Entry 3T1Q (X-ray diffraction, 2.70 A resolution); this record covers chains A and C of the 3 polymer chains in the assembly.

Chain A:
Molecule: Gliding protein mglA
Source organism: Thermus thermophilus
Notes: EC 3.6.5.2
Reference sequence: Q5SJ82 (Q5SJ82_THET8); residues 1-196 here = UniProt positions 1-196
Chain sequence (198 residues; numbered -1 to 196; the number before each row is that of its first residue; numbers below 1 keep their minus sign (Gly-1 is residue -1)):
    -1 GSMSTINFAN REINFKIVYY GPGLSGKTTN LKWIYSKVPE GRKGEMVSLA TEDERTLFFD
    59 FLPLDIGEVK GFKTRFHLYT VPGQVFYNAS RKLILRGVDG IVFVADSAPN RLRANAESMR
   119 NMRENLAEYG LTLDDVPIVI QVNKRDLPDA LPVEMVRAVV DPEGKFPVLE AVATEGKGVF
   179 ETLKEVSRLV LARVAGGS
Unresolved in the structure: -1 to 8, 65-70, 193-196
Construct notes: expression tag (-1 to 0)
Ion coordination: Mg2+: Thr26, Thr54 (together with GMP-PNP)
Ligand contacts: GMP-PNP (GNP; phosphoaminophosphonic acid-guanylate ester): Pro20, Gly21, Leu22, Ser23, Gly24, Lys25, Thr26, Thr27, Glu52, Arg53, Thr54, Val79, Pro80, Gly81, Gln82, Asn141, Lys142, Asp144, Leu145, Val170, Ala171, Thr172
Reported in the primary citation:
  - conformationally variable residues (loop rearrangement, register shift): Arg53, Thr54, Leu55, Phe56, Phe57, Phe59, Gln82
  - binding site for GMP-PNP: Arg53, Thr54, Gly81
  - Mg2+ coordination: Thr26, Thr54
  - catalytic residues: Arg53, Gln82
  - mutagenesis - R53A: decreased catalytic activity (GTP hydrolysis)

Chain C:
Molecule: Gliding protein MglB
Source organism: Thermus thermophilus
Reference sequence: Q5SJ83 (Q5SJ83_THET8); numbering as in UniProt (aligned over 6-139)
Chain sequence (136 residues; each row starts with the number of its first residue):
     4 GSLVLYGAPY AAAVEVLEET LRETGARYAL LIDRKGFVLA HKEALWAPKP PPLDTLATLV
    64 ASNAAATQAL AKLLGEARFQ EEVHQGERMG LYVDEAGEHA LLVLVFDETA PLGKVKLHGK
   124 AAAAALAAIA EEALAN
Unresolved in the structure: 4, 138-139
Construct notes: expression tag (4-5); engineered mutation Ala14 (Glu in Q5SJ83), Ala15 (Arg in Q5SJ83), Ala124 (Arg in Q5SJ83), Ala127 (Glu in Q5SJ83), Ala131 (Arg in Q5SJ83); variant Ser65 (Gly in Q5SJ83)
Reported in the primary citation:
  - mutagenesis - E14A/R15A/R124A/E127A/R131A: unchanged binding to Gliding protein mglA (chain A)

Chain A / chain C interface:
Contacting residue pairs (21; chain A residue first):
  Arg9(A) with Leu8(C); Tyr9(C)
  Asn12(A) with Phe40(C)
  Phe13(A) with Phe40(C)
  Lys14(A) with Phe40(C)
  Glu43(A) with Pro55(C); Thr58(C), hydrogen bond
  Val45(A) with Thr58(C)
  Phe56(A) with Ser65(C)
  Phe57(A) with Thr61(C); Ser65(C)
  Phe59(A) with Thr61(C)
  Arg73(A) with Asp57(C), salt bridge
  His75(A) with Phe40(C)
  Tyr77(A) with Lys38(C); Thr61(C), hydrogen bond
  Leu91(A) with Ala69(C), hydrophobic
  Arg94(A) with Arg37(C); Gln71(C); Glu101(C)
  Gly95(A) with Lys38(C)
Interface residues without a listed pair, chain A (18 interface residues in all): Glu10, Leu47, Pro61
Interface residues without a listed pair, chain C (18 interface residues in all): Gly39, Val41, Leu62, Ala68, Ala72
Interface features reported in the paper:
  - interface residues, chain A: Phe57(A), Phe59(A)

Summary:
Chain A and chain C each contribute 18 residues to their interface; the contacts include 2 hydrogen bonds and
1 salt bridge. Polar contacts include Arg73(A)-Asp57(C), Glu43(A)-Thr58(C) and Tyr77(A)-Thr61(C). Chain A
binds GMP-PNP. Thr26(A) and Thr54(A) form the Mg2+ site. The paper reports catalytic residues Arg53(A) and
Gln82(A); R53A of chain A reduces catalytic activity (GTP hydrolysis).
Chain A is Gliding protein mglA and chain C is Gliding protein MglB, both from Thermus thermophilus; the
structure, MglA bound to GppNHp in complex with MglB, was determined by X-ray diffraction together with 3T12
from the same study.
